8WLJ - chains A and D; structure by electron microscopy, 3.60 A resolution.

Chain A:
Name: Synaptic vesicular amine transporter
From: Homo sapiens
UniProt: Q05940 (VMAT2_HUMAN); numbering as in UniProt (aligned over 1-474)
Chain sequence (497 residues; each row starts with the number of its first residue):
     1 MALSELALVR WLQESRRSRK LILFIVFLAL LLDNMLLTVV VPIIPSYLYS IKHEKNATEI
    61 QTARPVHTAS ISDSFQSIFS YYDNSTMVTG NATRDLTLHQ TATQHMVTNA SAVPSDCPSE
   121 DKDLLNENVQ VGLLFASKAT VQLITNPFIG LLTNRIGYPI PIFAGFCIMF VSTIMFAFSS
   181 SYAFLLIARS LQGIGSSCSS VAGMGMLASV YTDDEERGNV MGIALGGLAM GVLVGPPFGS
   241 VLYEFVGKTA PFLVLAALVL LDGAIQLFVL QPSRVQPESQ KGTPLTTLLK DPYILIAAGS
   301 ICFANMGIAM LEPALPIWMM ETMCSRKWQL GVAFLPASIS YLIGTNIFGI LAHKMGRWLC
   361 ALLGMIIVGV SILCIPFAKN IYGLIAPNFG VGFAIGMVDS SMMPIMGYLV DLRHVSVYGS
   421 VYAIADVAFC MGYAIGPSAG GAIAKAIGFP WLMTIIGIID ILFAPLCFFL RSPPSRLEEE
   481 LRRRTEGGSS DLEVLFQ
Disordered / not traced: 1-10, 55-122, 488-497
Construct notes: expression tag (475-497)
Swiss-Prot annotation at these positions:
  - binding site (serotonin): Leu228, Val232, Asn305, Ile308, Glu312, Phe334, Tyr341, Asp399, Tyr433
  - glycosylation (N-linked (GlcNAc...) asparagine): Asn84, Asn91
From the paper describing this entry:
  - contacts within the chain: Ala208-Arg217 (backbone contact), Arg217-Tyr418 (hydrogen bond), Gly407-Tyr422, Arg217-Gly407 (hydrogen bond), Met221-Tyr422, Met403-Tyr422
  - mutagenesis - D399A: decreased expression
  - specificity-determining residues: Leu37, Val232, Ile308, Tyr433
  - disease-associated variants - P316A (citing earlier work)

Chain D:
Name: nanobody
From: Vicugna pacos
Notes: antibody fragment or engineered binder
Chain sequence (126 residues; each row starts with the number of its first residue; numbers below 1 keep their minus sign (Met-1 is residue -1)):
    -1 MGSSEVQLQE SGGGLVQPGG SLRLSCTASG VTISALNAMA MGWYRQAPGE RRVMVAAVSE
    59 RGNAMYRESV QGRFTVTRDF TNKMVSLQMD NLKPEDTAVY YCHVLEDRVD SFHDYWGQGT
   119 QVTVSS
Disordered / not traced: -1 to 3
Cystine bridges: Cys24-Cys100

How chain A and chain D interact:
Residue-residue contacts - 14 pairs, chain A then chain D:
  Pro473(A) with Arg59(D)
  Ser475(A) with Arg59(D)
  Arg476(A) with Asp105(D), salt bridge
  Leu477(A) with Ala38(D), hydrophobic
  Glu478(A) with Ser57(D), hydrogen bond; Asn61(D); Met63(D)
  Glu480(A) with Leu103(D); Asp105(D); Phe110(D)
  Leu481(A) with Ala55(D), hydrophobic
  Arg484(A) with Met52(D)
  Thr485(A) with Met52(D); Met63(D)
Other interface residues (no listed pair), chain A (10 interface residues in all): Arg482
Other interface residues (no listed pair), chain D (14 interface residues in all): Ala36, Met37, Val56, Glu58

Overview:
10 residues of chain A face 14 of chain D across their interface; the contacts include 1 hydrogen bond and 1
salt bridge. Among the polar pairs are Arg476(A)-Asp105(D) and Glu478(A)-Ser57(D). From UniProt: 9
serotonin-binding residues on chain A. From the paper: D399A of chain A reduces expression; specificity
determinants Leu37(A), Val232(A) and Ile308(A) among others.
Chain A is Synaptic vesicular amine transporter (Homo sapiens) and chain D is nanobody (Vicugna pacos); the
structure, Cryo-EM structure of human apo VMAT2 with nanobody in an outward-facing conformation, was
determined by electron microscopy, deposited together with 8WLK, 8WLL and 8WLM.
